Entry 1PGR (X-ray diffraction, 3.50 A resolution); this record covers chains A and B of the 4 polymer chains in the assembly.

[Chain A]
Protein: Protein (granulocyte colony-stimulating factor)
Source organism: Homo sapiens
UniProt: P09919 (CSF3_HUMAN); residues 2-175 here correspond to UniProt positions 13-186 (UniProt number = residue number + 11)
Sequence (175 residues; row label = number of the first residue in the row):
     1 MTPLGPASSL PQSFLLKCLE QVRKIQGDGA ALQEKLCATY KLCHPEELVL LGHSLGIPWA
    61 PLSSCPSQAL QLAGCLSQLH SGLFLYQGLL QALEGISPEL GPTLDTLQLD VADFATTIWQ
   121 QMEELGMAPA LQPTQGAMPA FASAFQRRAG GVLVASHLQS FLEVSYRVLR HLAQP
Unresolved in the structure: 1-6, 129-136
Disulfides: Cys-37/Cys-43, Cys-65/Cys-75

[Chain B]
Protein: Protein (G-csf receptor)
Source organism: Mus musculus
Notes: fragment: crh region (bn domain:h1-108, bc domain:h109-215)
UniProt: P40223 (CSF3R_MOUSE); residues 1-215 here correspond to UniProt positions 120-334 (UniProt number = residue number + 119)
Sequence (215 residues; numbered 1 to 215; the number before each row is that of its first residue):
     1 AGYPPASPSN LSCLMHLTTN SLVCQWEPGP ETHLPTSFIL KSFRSRADCQ YQGDTIPDCV
    61 AKKRQNNCSI PRKNLLLYQY MAIWVQAENM LGSSESPKLC LDPMDVVKLE PPMLQALDIG
   121 PDVVSHQPGC LWLSWKPWKP SEYMEQECEL RYQPQLKGAN WTLVFHLPSS KDQFELCGLH
   181 QAPVYTLQMR CIRSSLPGFW SPWSPGLQLR PTMKA
Unresolved in the structure: 107, 123-126, 214-215
Disulfides: Cys-13/Cys-24, Cys-49/Cys-100, Cys-59/Cys-68, Cys-130/Cys-177, Cys-148/Cys-191
Curated features (UniProtKB/Swiss-Prot):
  - motif: Trp-200 to Ser-204 (WSXWS motif)
  - glycosylation (N-linked (GlcNAc...) asparagine): Asn-10, Asn-67, Asn-160

[Chain A / chain B interface]
Contacting residue pairs - 27 pairs, chain A then chain B:
  Leu-16(A) with Ser-195(B); Leu-196(B), hydrophobic
  Lys-17(A) with Tyr-78(B); Tyr-80(B); Asp-102(B), salt bridge
  Glu-20(A) with Tyr-78(B), hydrogen bond; Tyr-143(B); Met-144(B); Arg-193(B), salt bridge; Leu-196(B)
  Gln-21(A) with Tyr-78(B)
  Arg-23(A) with Tyr-143(B), hydrogen bond (side chain-backbone); Glu-145(B), salt bridge
  Lys-24(A) with Leu-77(B); Tyr-78(B); Tyr-143(B)
  Asp-110(A) with Arg-72(B), salt bridge
  Asp-113(A) with Arg-72(B), salt bridge; Leu-75(B); Leu-76(B)
  Thr-116(A) with Leu-76(B)
  Thr-117(A) with Leu-77(B); Tyr-78(B)
  Gln-120(A) with Leu-76(B); Gln-79(B), hydrogen bond
  Glu-123(A) with Arg-46(B), salt bridge
  Glu-124(A) with Arg-46(B)
Other interface residues (no listed pair), chain A (15 interface residues in all): Ser-13, Leu-109
Other interface residues (no listed pair), chain B (17 interface residues in all): Met-104, Asp-105

[Summary]
15 residues of chain A face 17 of chain B across their interface, with 3 hydrogen bonds and 6 salt bridges.
Polar contacts include Lys-17(A)/Asp-102(B), Glu-20(A)/Arg-193(B) and Arg-23(A)/Glu-145(B).
Chain A is Protein (granulocyte colony-stimulating factor) (Homo sapiens) and chain B is Protein (G-csf
receptor) (Mus musculus); the structure, 2:2 complex of G-csf with its receptor, was determined by X-ray
diffraction together with 1CD9 from the same study.
